PDB entry 7WGB | electron microscopy, 3.50 A resolution | chains B and F of the 5 polymer chains in the assembly

== Chain B ==
Molecule: Spike glycoprotein
Source organism: Severe acute respiratory syndrome coronavirus 2
UniProt: P0DTC2 (SPIKE_SARS2); aligned to UniProt positions 1-1273 over residues 1-1273
Chain sequence (1270 residues; row label = number of the first residue in the row; note: 3 numbers in that range are skipped by the numbering (no residue carries them; nothing is unmodelled there)):
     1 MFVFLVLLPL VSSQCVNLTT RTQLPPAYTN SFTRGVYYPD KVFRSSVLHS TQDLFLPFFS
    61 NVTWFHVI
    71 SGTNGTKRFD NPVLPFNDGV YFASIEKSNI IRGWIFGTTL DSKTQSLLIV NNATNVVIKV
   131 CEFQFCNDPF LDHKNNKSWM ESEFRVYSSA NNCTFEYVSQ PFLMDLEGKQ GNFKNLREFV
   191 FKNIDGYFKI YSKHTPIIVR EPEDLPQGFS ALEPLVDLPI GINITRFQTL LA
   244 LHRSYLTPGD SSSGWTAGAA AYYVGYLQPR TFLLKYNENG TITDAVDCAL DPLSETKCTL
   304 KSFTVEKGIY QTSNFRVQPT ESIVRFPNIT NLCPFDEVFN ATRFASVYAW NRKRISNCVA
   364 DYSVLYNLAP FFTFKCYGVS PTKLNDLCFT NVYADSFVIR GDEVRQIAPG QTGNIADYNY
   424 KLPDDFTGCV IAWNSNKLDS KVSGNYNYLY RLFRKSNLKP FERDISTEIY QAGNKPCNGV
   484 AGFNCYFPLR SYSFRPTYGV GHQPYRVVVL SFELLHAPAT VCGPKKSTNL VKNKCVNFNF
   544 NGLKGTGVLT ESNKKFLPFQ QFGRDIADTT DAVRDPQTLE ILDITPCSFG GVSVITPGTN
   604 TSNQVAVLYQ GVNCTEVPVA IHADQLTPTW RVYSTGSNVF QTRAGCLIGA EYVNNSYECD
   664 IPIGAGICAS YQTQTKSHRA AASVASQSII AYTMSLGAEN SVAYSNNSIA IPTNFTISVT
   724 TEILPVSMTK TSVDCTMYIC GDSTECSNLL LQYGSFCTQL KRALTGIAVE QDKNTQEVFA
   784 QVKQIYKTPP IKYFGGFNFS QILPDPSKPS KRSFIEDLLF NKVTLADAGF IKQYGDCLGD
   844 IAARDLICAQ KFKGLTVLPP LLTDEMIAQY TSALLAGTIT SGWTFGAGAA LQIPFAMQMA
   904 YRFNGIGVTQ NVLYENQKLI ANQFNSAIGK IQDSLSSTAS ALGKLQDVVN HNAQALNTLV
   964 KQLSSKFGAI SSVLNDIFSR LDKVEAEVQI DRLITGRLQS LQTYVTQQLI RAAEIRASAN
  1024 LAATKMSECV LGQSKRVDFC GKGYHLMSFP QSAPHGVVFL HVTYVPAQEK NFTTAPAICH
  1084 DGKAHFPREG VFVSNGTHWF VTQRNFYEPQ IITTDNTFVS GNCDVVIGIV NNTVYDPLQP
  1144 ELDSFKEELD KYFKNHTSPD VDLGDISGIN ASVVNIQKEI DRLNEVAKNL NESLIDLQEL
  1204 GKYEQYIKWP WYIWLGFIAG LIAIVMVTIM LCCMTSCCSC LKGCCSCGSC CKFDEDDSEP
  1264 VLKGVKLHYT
Disordered / not traced: 1-13, 71-76, 244-253, 677-688, 829-848, 1163-1273
Sequence notes: variant Val67 (Ala in P0DTC2), Ile95 (Thr in P0DTC2), Asp142 (Gly in P0DTC2), Asp339 (Gly in P0DTC2), Leu371 (Ser in P0DTC2), Pro373 (Ser in P0DTC2), Phe375 (Ser in P0DTC2), Asn417 (Lys in P0DTC2), Lys440 (Asn in P0DTC2), Ser446 (Gly in P0DTC2), Asn477 (Ser in P0DTC2), Lys478 (Thr in P0DTC2), Ala484 (Glu in P0DTC2), Arg493 (Gln in P0DTC2), Ser496 (Gly in P0DTC2), Arg498 (Gln in P0DTC2), Tyr501 (Asn in P0DTC2), His505 (Tyr in P0DTC2), Lys547 (Thr in P0DTC2), Gly614 (Asp in P0DTC2), Tyr655 (His in P0DTC2), Lys679 (Asn in P0DTC2), His681 (Pro in P0DTC2), Ala683 (Arg in P0DTC2), Ala685 (Arg in P0DTC2), Lys764 (Asn in P0DTC2), Tyr796 (Asp in P0DTC2), Lys856 (Asn in P0DTC2), His954 (Gln in P0DTC2), Lys969 (Asn in P0DTC2), Phe981 (Leu in P0DTC2); insertion (208-209); conflict Arg210 (Asn211 in P0DTC2), Glu211 (Leu212 in P0DTC2), Pro212 (Val213 in P0DTC2), Glu213 (Arg214 in P0DTC2)
Disulfide bonds: Cys15-Cys136, Cys131-Cys163, Cys291-Cys301, Cys336-Cys361, Cys379-Cys432, Cys391-Cys525, Cys480-Cys488, Cys617-Cys649, Cys662-Cys671, Cys738-Cys760, Cys743-Cys749, Cys1032-Cys1043, Cys1082-Cys1126
Covalent attachments: N-acetylglucosamine (NAG) linked to Asn61, Asn122, Asn145, Asn331, Asn603, Asn616, Asn657, Asn709, Asn717, Asn801, Asn1098, Asn1134
Ligand contacts:
  - N-acetylglucosamine (NAG; 2-acetamido-2-deoxy-beta-D-glucopyranose), molecule 1: Cys15, Asn17, Cys136, Asn137, Arg155
  - N-acetylglucosamine (NAG), molecule 2: Tyr380, Gly381, Ala411, Pro412, Asp428, Phe429, Thr430, Gly431
Swiss-Prot annotation at these positions:
  - region: Asn280 to Cys301 (Putative superantigen), Arg403 to Asp405 (Integrin-binding motif), Asn448 to Phe456 (Immunodominant HLA epitope recognized by the CD8+), Ser816 to Tyr837 (Fusion peptide 1), Lys835 to Phe855 (Fusion peptide 2), Asp1163 to Glu1202 (Heptad repeat 2)
  - motif: Met1237 to Cys1241 (Binding to host endocytosis trafficking protein SNX27), Asp1257 to Glu1262 (Diacidic ER export motif (host COPII)), Ser1261 to Gly1267 (Binding to host plasma membrane localising/FERM domain proteins), Lys1269 to Thr1273 (KxHxx, ER retrieval signal (COPI))
  - site: Arg815, Ser816 (Cleavage)
  - lipidation (S-palmitoyl cysteine): Cys1235, Cys1236, Cys1240, Cys1241, Cys1243, Cys1247, Cys1248, Cys1250, Cys1253, Cys1254
  - glycosylation: Asn17 (N-linked (GlcNAc...) (complex) asparagine), Asn61 (N-linked (GlcNAc...) (hybrid) asparagine), Asn74 (N-linked (GlcNAc...) (complex) asparagine), Asn122 (N-linked (GlcNAc...) (hybrid) asparagine), Asn282 (N-linked (GlcNAc...) (complex) asparagine), Thr323 (O-linked (GalNAc) threonine), Ser325 (O-linked (HexNAc...) serine), Asn331 (N-linked (GlcNAc...) (complex) asparagine), Asn343 (N-linked (GlcNAc...) (complex) asparagine), Asn603 (N-linked (GlcNAc...) (hybrid) asparagine), Asn616 (N-linked (GlcNAc...) (complex) asparagine), Asn657 (N-linked (GlcNAc...) (complex) asparagine), Thr676 (O-linked (GlcNAc...) threonine), Thr678 (O-linked (GlcNAc...) threonine), Asn709 (N-linked (GlcNAc...) (high mannose) asparagine), Asn717 (N-linked (GlcNAc...) (hybrid) asparagine), Asn801 (N-linked (GlcNAc...) (hybrid) asparagine), Asn1074 (N-linked (GlcNAc...) (hybrid) asparagine), Asn1098 (N-linked (GlcNAc...) (complex) asparagine), Asn1134 (N-linked (GlcNAc...) (complex) asparagine) and 3 more in UniProt

== Chain F ==
Molecule: Processed angiotensin-converting enzyme 2
Source organism: Homo sapiens
UniProt: Q9BYF1 (ACE2_HUMAN); residues 19-612 here = UniProt positions 19-612
Chain sequence (594 residues; row label = number of the first residue in the row):
    19 STIEEQAKTF LDKFNHEAED LFYQSSLASW NYNTNITEEN VQNMNNAGDK WSAFLKEQST
    79 LAQMYPLQEI QNLTVKLQLQ ALQQNGSSVL SEDKSKRLNT ILNTMSTIYS TGKVCNPDNP
   139 QECLLLEPGL NEIMANSLDY NERLWAWESW RSEVGKQLRP LYEEYVVLKN EMARANHYED
   199 YGDYWRGDYE VNGVDGYDYS RGQLIEDVEH TFEEIKPLYE HLHAYVRAKL MNAYPSYISP
   259 IGCLPAHLLG DMWGRFWTNL YSLTVPFGQK PNIDVTDAMV DQAWDAQRIF KEAEKFFVSV
   319 GLPNMTQGFW ENSMLTDPGN VQKAVCHPTA WDLGKGDFRI LMCTKVTMDD FLTAHHEMGH
   379 IQYDMAYAAQ PFLLRNGANE GFHEAVGEIM SLSAATPKHL KSIGLLSPDF QEDNETEINF
   439 LLKQALTIVG TLPFTYMLEK WRWMVFKGEI PKDQWMKKWW EMKREIVGVV EPVPHDETYC
   499 DPASLFHVSN DYSFIRYYTR TLYQFQFQEA LCQAAKHEGP LHKCDISNST EAGQKLFNML
   559 RLGKSEPWTL ALENVVGAKN MNVRPLLNYF EPLFTWLKDQ NKNSFVGWST DWSP
Disulfide bonds: Cys133-Cys141, Cys344-Cys361, Cys530-Cys542
Covalent attachments: N-acetylglucosamine (NAG) linked to Asn53, Asn90, Asn322, Asn546
Swiss-Prot annotation at these positions:
  - region (Interaction with SARS-CoV spike glycoprotein): Asp30 to Tyr41, Met82 to Pro84, Lys353 to Arg357
  - active site: Glu375 (Proton acceptor), His505 (Proton donor)
  - binding site (chloride): Arg169, Trp477, Lys481
  - binding site (substrate): Arg273, His345, Pro346, Tyr515
  - binding site (Zn(2+)): His374, His378, Glu402
  - glycosylation (N-linked (GlcNAc...) asparagine): Asn53, Asn90, Asn103, Asn322, Asn432, Asn546
  - mutagenesis: Ser19 (S19P: Increases slightly the interaction with RBD domain of SARS-CoV-2 spike protein), Gln24 to Lys26 (Slightly inhibits interaction with SARS-CoV spike glycoprotein), Gln24 (Q24T: Increases slightly the interaction with RBD domain of SARS-CoV-2 spike protein), Ala25 (A25V: Increases slightly the interaction with RBD domain of SARS-CoV-2 spike protein), Thr27 (T27Y: Increases slightly the interaction with RBD domain of SARS-CoV-2 spike protein. In sACE2.v2.2; increases interaction with RBD domain of SARS-CoV-2 spike protein ...), Leu29 (L29F: Increases slightly the interaction with RBD domain of SARS-CoV-2 spike protein), Lys31 (K31D: Abolishes interaction with SARS-CoV spike glycoprotein; K31Y: Increases slightly the interaction with RBD domain of SARS-CoV-2 spike protein), Asn33 (N33D: Increases slightly the interaction with RBD domain of SARS-CoV-2 spike protein), His34 (H34A: Increases slightly the interaction with RBD domain of SARS-CoV-2 spike protein), Glu37 (E37A: No effect on interaction with SARS-CoV spike glycoprotein), Asp38 (D38A: No effect on interaction with SARS-CoV spike glycoprotein), Leu39 (L39R: Increases slightly the interaction with RBD domain of SARS-CoV-2 spike protein), 48 further mutagenesis entries in UniProt

== How chain B and chain F interact ==
Pairs across the interface (27):
  Tyr453(B) with His34(F)
  Leu455(B) with Asp30(F)
  Phe456(B) with Thr27(F)
  Ala475(B) with Gln24(F)
  Gly476(B) with Gln24(F)
  Asn477(B) with Ser19(F)
  Phe486(B) with Met82(F), hydrophobic; Tyr83(F), hydrophobic
  Asn487(B) with Gln24(F); Tyr83(F), hydrogen bond
  Tyr489(B) with Thr27(F); Phe28(F); Lys31(F); Tyr83(F), hydrogen bond
  Phe490(B) with Lys31(F)
  Arg493(B) with Lys31(F); His34(F), hydrogen bond; Glu35(F), salt bridge
  Arg498(B) with Gln42(F)
  Thr500(B) with Tyr41(F), hydrogen bond (backbone-side chain); Arg357(F)
  Tyr501(B) with Asp38(F); Tyr41(F), hydrophobic; Lys353(F), hydrogen bond
  Gly502(B) with Lys353(F), hydrogen bond (backbone-backbone); Gly354(F)
  Val503(B) with Thr324(F)
Also at the interface, not in a pair above, chain B (20 interface residues in all): Arg403, Tyr473, Cys488, Ser494
Also at the interface, not in a pair above, chain F (20 interface residues in all): Glu23, Gln325, Asp355
Interface features reported in the paper:
  - residue pairs: Glu35(F)-Arg493(B) (salt bridge)

== Overview ==
The chain B/chain F interface involves 20 residues from each chain; the contacts include 6 hydrogen bonds and
1 salt bridge. Among the polar pairs are Arg493(B)-Glu35(F), Asn487(B)-Tyr83(F) and Tyr489(B)-Tyr83(F). The
authors report a salt bridge between Glu35(F) and Arg493(B). Chain B binds N-acetylglucosamine.
Here chain B is Spike glycoprotein (Severe acute respiratory syndrome coronavirus 2) and chain F is Processed
angiotensin-converting enzyme 2 (Homo sapiens). Entry 7WGB (Neutral Omicron Spike Trimer in complex with ACE2)
was determined by electron microscopy, deposited together with 7WG7, 7WG8, 7WG9, 7WGC and 7WG6.
